3VEG - chains B and C of the 3 polymer chains in the assembly; structure by X-ray diffraction, 2.35 A resolution.

# Chain B (and C)
Protein: DypB
Organism: Rhodococcus jostii
Notes: EC 1.11.1.-; chain C of this document is another copy of the same molecule, construct and numbering; everything in this record applies to it too
UniProt: Q0SE24 (Q0SE24_RHOSR); residues 1-350 here = UniProt positions 1-350
Chain sequence (353 residues; row label = number of the first residue in the row; numbers below 1 keep their minus sign (Gly-2 is residue -2)):
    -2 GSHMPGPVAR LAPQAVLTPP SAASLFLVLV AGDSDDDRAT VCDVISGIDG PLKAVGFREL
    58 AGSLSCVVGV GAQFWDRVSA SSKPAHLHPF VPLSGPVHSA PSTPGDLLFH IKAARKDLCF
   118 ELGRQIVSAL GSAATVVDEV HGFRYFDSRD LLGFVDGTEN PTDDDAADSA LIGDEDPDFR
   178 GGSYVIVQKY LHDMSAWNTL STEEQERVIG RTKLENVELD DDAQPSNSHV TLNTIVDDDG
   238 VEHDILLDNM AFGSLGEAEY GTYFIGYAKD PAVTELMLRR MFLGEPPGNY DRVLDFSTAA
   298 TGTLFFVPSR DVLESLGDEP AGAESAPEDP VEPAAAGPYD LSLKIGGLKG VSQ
Unresolved in the structure: -2 to 5, 316-350 (chain C: -2 to 5, 315-350)
Sequence notes: expression tag (-2 to 0); engineered mutation Leu244 (Arg in Q0SE24)
Bound ions: heme Fe near His226 (its only coordinating residue here)
Residues lining bound ligands: heme (HEM): Asp147, Leu149, Phe151, Val152, Asp153, Gly154, Thr155, Glu156, Gln185, Tyr187, His189, Ile206, Arg208, Glu215, His226, Val227, Asn230, Thr231, Glu239, Ile242, Leu244, Thr259, Phe261, Thr271, Met274, Leu275, Met278, Val290, Ser294
What the authors report for this chain:
  - mutagenesis - R244L: abolished catalytic activity

# How chain B and chain C interact
Contacting residue pairs - 10 pairs, chain B then chain C:
  Arg146(B) - Leu211(C)
  Gly150(B) - Leu211(C)
  Ser198(B) - Glu200(C)
  Thr199(B) - Thr199(C)
  Thr199(B) - Glu200(C)  hydrogen bond (backbone-side chain)
  Glu200(B) - Ser198(C)
  Glu200(B) - Thr199(C)  hydrogen bond (side chain-backbone)
  Glu200(B) - Glu200(C)
  Leu211(B) - Arg146(C)
  Leu211(B) - Gly150(C)
Other interface residues (no listed pair), chain B (9 interface residues in all): Asp144, Lys210, Glu212
Other interface residues (no listed pair), chain C (8 interface residues in all): Phe143, Lys210

# Overview
Chain B and chain C form an interface of 9 and 8 residues respectively; the contacts include 2 hydrogen bonds.
Its one hydrogen-bonded contact is Thr199(B)-Glu200(C). Ligands of chain B: heme. From the paper: R244L of
chain B abolishes catalytic activity.
Both chains are DypB (Rhodococcus jostii). Entry 3VEG (Rhodococcus jostii RHA1 DypB R244L variant in complex
with heme) was determined by X-ray diffraction together with 3VEC, 3VED, 3VEE and 3VEF from the same study.
